PDB entry 7KSO | electron microscopy, 3.90 A resolution | chains A and C of the 6 polymer chains in the assembly

Chain A:
Name: Histone-lysine N-methyltransferase EZH1
Organism: Homo sapiens
Notes: EC 2.1.1.356
UniProtKB: Q92800 (EZH1_HUMAN); residue numbers follow UniProt; this construct covers 1-747
Chain sequence (747 residues; numbered 1 to 747; the number before each row is that of its first residue):
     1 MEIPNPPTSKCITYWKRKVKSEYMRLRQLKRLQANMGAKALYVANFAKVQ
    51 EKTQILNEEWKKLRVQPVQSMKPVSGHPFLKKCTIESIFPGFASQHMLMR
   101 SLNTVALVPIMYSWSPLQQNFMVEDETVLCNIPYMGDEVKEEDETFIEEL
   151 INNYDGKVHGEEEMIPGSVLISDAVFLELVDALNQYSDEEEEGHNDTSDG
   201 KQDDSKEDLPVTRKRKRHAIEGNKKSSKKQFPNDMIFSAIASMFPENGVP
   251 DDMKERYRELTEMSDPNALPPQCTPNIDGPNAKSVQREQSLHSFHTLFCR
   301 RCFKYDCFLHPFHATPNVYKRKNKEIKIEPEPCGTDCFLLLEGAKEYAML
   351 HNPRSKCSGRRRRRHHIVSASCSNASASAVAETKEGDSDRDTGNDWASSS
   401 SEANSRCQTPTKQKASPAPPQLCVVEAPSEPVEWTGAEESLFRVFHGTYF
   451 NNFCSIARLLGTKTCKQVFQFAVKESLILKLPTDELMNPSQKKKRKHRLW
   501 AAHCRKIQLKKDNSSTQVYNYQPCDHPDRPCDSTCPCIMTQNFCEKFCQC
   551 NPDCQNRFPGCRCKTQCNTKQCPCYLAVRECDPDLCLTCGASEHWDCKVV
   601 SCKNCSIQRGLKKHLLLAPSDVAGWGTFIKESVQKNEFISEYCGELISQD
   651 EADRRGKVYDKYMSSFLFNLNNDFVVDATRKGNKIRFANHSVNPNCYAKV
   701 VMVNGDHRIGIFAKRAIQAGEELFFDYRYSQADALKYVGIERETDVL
Not modelled in the structure: 1-30, 74-79, 125-271, 323-431, 478-517, 728-747
Ion coordination: Zn2+ site 1: Cys307, His310; Zn2+ site 2: Cys524, Cys548; Zn2+ site 3: Cys531, Cys544, Cys550; Zn2+ site 4: Cys531, Cys544; Zn2+ site 5: Cys561, Cys581, Cys589; Zn2+ site 6: Cys561, Cys567, Cys572; Zn2+ site 7 near Cys567 (its only coordinating residue here)
Reported in the primary citation:
  - mutagenesis - R31A/R64A/R100A/R321A/R443A: unchanged catalytic activity on methyltransferase

Chain C:
Name: Polycomb protein SUZ12
Organism: Homo sapiens
UniProtKB: Q15022 (SUZ12_HUMAN); residues 1-739 here = UniProt positions 1-739
Chain sequence (739 residues; row label = number of the first residue in the row):
     1 MAPQKHGGGGGGGSGPSAGSGGGGFGGSAAVAAATASGGKSGGGSCGGGG
    51 SYSASSSSSAAAAAGAAVLPVKKPKMEHVQADHELFLQAFEKPTQIYRFL
   101 RTRNLIAPIFLHRTLTYMSHRNSRTNIKRKTFKVDDMLSKVEKMKGEQES
   151 HSLSAHLQLTFTGFFHKNDKPSPNSENEQNSVTLEVLLVKVCHKKRKDVS
   201 CPIRQVPTGKKQVPLNPDLNQTKPGNFPSLAVSSNEFEPSNSHMVKSYSL
   251 LFRVTRPGRREFNGMINGETNENIDVNEELPARRKRNREDGEKTFVAQMT
   301 VFDKNRRLQLLDGEYEVAMQEMEECPISKKRATWETILDGKRLPPFETFS
   351 QGPTLQFTLRWTGETNDKSTAPIAKPLATRNSESLHQENKPGSVKPTQTI
   401 AVKESLTTDLQTRKEKDTPNENRQKLRIFYQFLYNNNTRQQTEARDDLHC
   451 PWCTLNCRKLYSLLKHLKLCHSRFIFNYVYHPKGARIDVSINECYDGSYA
   501 GNPQDIHRQPGFAFSRNGPVKRTPITHILVCRPKRTKASMSEFLESEDGE
   551 VEQQRTYSSGHNRLYFHSDTCLPLRPQEMEVDSEDEKDPEWLREKTITQI
   601 EEFSDVNEGEKEVMKLWNLHVMKHGFIADNQMNHACMLFVENYGQKIIKK
   651 NLCRNFMLHLVSMHDFNLISIMSIDKAVTKLREMQQKLEKGESASPANEE
   701 ITEEQNGTANGFSEINSKEKALETDSVSGVSKQSKKQKL
Not modelled in the structure: 1-77, 147-154, 168-181, 217-228, 257-294, 323-351, 362-426, 483-484, 534-554, 687-739
Ion coordination: Zn2+ near His471 (its only coordinating residue here)

How chain A and chain C interact:
Contacting residue pairs (86; chain A residue first):
  Asn103(A) with Gly511(C), hydrogen bond (side chain-backbone)
  Thr104(A) with Gly511(C); Phe512(C)
  Val105(A) with Phe512(C)
  Ala106(A) with Ile506(C), hydrophobic; Phe512(C)
  Met111(A) with Cys571(C), hydrophobic
  Trp114(A) with Ser568(C)
  Ser115(A) with Trp591(C)
  Pro116(A) with Trp591(C), hydrogen bond (backbone-side chain)
  Leu117(A) with Trp591(C), hydrophobic
  Gln118(A) with Asp585(C), hydrogen bond
  Phe121(A) with Lys595(C)
  Cys273(A) with Asn607(C)
  Thr274(A) with Asn607(C), hydrogen bond (backbone-side chain)
  Pro275(A) with Asn607(C), hydrogen bond (backbone-side chain)
  Asn276(A) with Asn607(C); Gly609(C); Glu610(C)
  Ile277(A) with Glu610(C); Arg654(C)
  Asp278(A) with Asn651(C); Leu652(C); Arg654(C); Asn655(C), hydrogen bond
  Leu291(A) with Leu658(C), hydrophobic
  Phe294(A) with Glu610(C); His659(C); Ser662(C)
  His295(A) with Ser662(C)
  Phe298(A) with Phe666(C), hydrophobic; Leu668(C), hydrophobic
  Arg300(A) with Asp629(C), salt bridge; Leu668(C)
  Phe303(A) with Trp617(C), hydrogen bond (backbone-side chain); Val621(C); Phe626(C); Ile627(C); Asp629(C); Met632(C), hydrophobic; Leu668(C), hydrophobic
  Lys304(A) with Met622(C)
  Tyr305(A) with Met614(C), hydrophobic; Asn618(C); His659(C), hydrogen bond
  Phe308(A) with Leu592(C), hydrophobic; Thr596(C)
  His313(A) with Phe666(C)
  Val318(A) with Phe666(C), hydrophobic
  Tyr319(A) with Asp665(C)
  Arg321(A) with His664(C); Asn667(C), hydrogen bond
  Leu441(A) with Arg654(C)
  Thr448(A) with His664(C); Ile671(C)
  Tyr449(A) with Ile671(C)
  Leu459(A) with Asp675(C); Val678(C), hydrophobic; Arg682(C), hydrogen bond (backbone-side chain)
  Leu460(A) with Arg682(C), hydrogen bond (backbone-side chain)
  Asp584(A) with Asp629(C)
  Gln608(A) with Ile627(C)
  Lys612(A) with Asp585(C); Glu586(C)
  His614(A) with Met579(C), hydrogen bond (side chain-backbone); Ser583(C); Glu584(C)
  Leu616(A) with Tyr565(C), hydrophobic
  Leu617(A) with Tyr565(C); Phe566(C), hydrogen bond (backbone-backbone); His567(C)
  Ala618(A) with Leu564(C)
  Pro619(A) with Phe566(C)
  Asp621(A) with Arg563(C), salt bridge
  Trp625(A) with Phe566(C), hydrophobic
  Phe628(A) with Arg563(C); Tyr565(C), hydrophobic
  Lys630(A) with His561(C); Glu580(C)
  Lys681(A) with Trp591(C)
  Lys684(A) with Ser568(C); Glu584(C), salt bridge
  Asn704(A) with Ile627(C)
  Gln718(A) with Tyr557(C), hydrogen bond
  Ala719(A) with Gly560(C)
  Gly720(A) with Gly560(C)
Other interface residues (no listed pair), chain A (63 interface residues in all): Val108, Arg287, Ser293, Leu297, Asp306, Arg458, Gly461, Thr462, Lys546, Pro583
Other interface residues (no listed pair), chain C (62 interface residues in all): His507, Ser558, Pro589, Ile600, Asp605, Ala628, Asn630, Cys653, Val661, Met663, Thr679

In short:
Chain A and chain C form an interface of 63 and 62 residues respectively, with 14 hydrogen bonds and 3 salt
bridges. Polar contacts include Arg300(A)-Asp629(C), Asp621(A)-Arg563(C) and Lys684(A)-Glu584(C). Cys307(A)
and His310(A) coordinate Zn2+ site 1. The paper reports that R31A/R64A/R100A/R321A/R443A of chain A leave
catalytic activity on methyltransferase unchanged.
Here chain A is Histone-lysine N-methyltransferase EZH1 and chain C is Polycomb protein SUZ12, both from Homo
sapiens. Entry 7KSO (Cryo-EM structure of PRC2:EZH1-AEBP2-JARID2) was determined by electron microscopy,
deposited together with 7KSR, 7KTP and 7KTQ.
